Entry 2XTY (X-ray diffraction, 1.80 A resolution); this record covers chains A and B.

Chain A (and B):
Molecule: QNRB1
Organism: Klebsiella pneumoniae
Notes: fragment: topisomerase poison resistance factor, residues 13-226; chain B of this document is another copy of the same molecule, construct and numbering; everything in this record applies to it too
UniProtKB: Q2I1Y8 (Q2I1Y8_KLEPN); residues 1-214 here correspond to UniProt positions 13-226 (UniProt number = residue number + 12)
Chain sequence (217 residues; each row starts with the number of its first residue; numbers below 1 keep their minus sign (Gly-2 is residue -2)):
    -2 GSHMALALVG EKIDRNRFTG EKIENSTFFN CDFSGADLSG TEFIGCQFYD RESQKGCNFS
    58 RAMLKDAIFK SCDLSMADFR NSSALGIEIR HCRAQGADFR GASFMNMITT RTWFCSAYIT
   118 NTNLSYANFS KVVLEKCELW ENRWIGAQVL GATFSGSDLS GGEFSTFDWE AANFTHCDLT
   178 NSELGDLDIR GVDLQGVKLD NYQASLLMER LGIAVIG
Disordered / not traced: 103-110, 214 (chain B: 102-111)
Sequence notes: expression tag (-2 to 0); engineered mutation Glu167 (Arg179 in Q2I1Y8)
What the authors report for this chain:
  - conformationally variable residues (order/disorder transition): Asn103 to Trp110
  - mutagenesis - K52E, R167E: increased stability

Interface between chain A and chain B:
Residue-residue contacts (41):
  Ile186(A) - Ile186(B)  hydrophobic
  Ile186(A) - Leu208(B)  hydrophobic
  Leu191(A) - Gly209(B)
  Leu191(A) - Ile210(B)
  Gln192(A) - Leu208(B)
  Gln192(A) - Gly209(B)
  Gly193(A) - Gly209(B)  hydrogen bond (backbone-backbone)
  Val194(A) - Gly209(B)
  Val194(A) - Ile210(B)
  Val194(A) - Ala211(B)  hydrogen bond (backbone-backbone)
  Lys195(A) - Ala211(B)
  Leu196(A) - Ile210(B)  hydrophobic
  Leu196(A) - Ala211(B)  hydrogen bond (backbone-backbone)
  Leu196(A) - Val212(B)
  Leu196(A) - Ile213(B)  hydrogen bond (backbone-backbone)
  Asp197(A) - Val212(B)
  Asp197(A) - Ile213(B)
  Asp197(A) - Gly214(B)
  Asn198(A) - Val212(B)
  Asn198(A) - Gly214(B)  hydrogen bond (side chain-backbone)
  Ala201(A) - Met205(B)
  Met205(A) - Leu196(B)  hydrophobic
  Met205(A) - Met205(B)  hydrophobic
  Leu208(A) - Ile186(B)  hydrophobic
  Gly209(A) - Leu191(B)
  Gly209(A) - Gln192(B)
  Gly209(A) - Gly193(B)  hydrogen bond (backbone-backbone)
  Gly209(A) - Val194(B)
  Ile210(A) - Leu191(B)
  Ile210(A) - Val194(B)
  Ile210(A) - Leu196(B)  hydrophobic
  Ala211(A) - Val194(B)  hydrogen bond (backbone-backbone)
  Ala211(A) - Lys195(B)
  Ala211(A) - Leu196(B)  hydrogen bond (backbone-backbone)
  Val212(A) - Leu196(B)
  Val212(A) - Asp197(B)
  Val212(A) - Asn198(B)
  Ile213(A) - Lys195(B)
  Ile213(A) - Leu196(B)  hydrogen bond (backbone-backbone)
  Ile213(A) - Asp197(B)
  Ile213(A) - Asn198(B)
Interface residues without a listed pair, chain A (20 interface residues in all): Thr177, Tyr199, Leu204
Interface residues without a listed pair, chain B (20 interface residues in all): Thr177, Ala201, Leu204

Overview:
The chain A/chain B interface involves 20 residues from each chain; the contacts include 9 hydrogen bonds.
Among the polar pairs are Asn198(A)-Gly214(B), Gly193(A)-Gly209(B) and Val194(A)-Ala211(B). The paper reports
that K52E and R167E of chain A increase stability; conformational variability at Asn103(A).
Chain A and chain B are both QNRB1 (Klebsiella pneumoniae); the structure, Structure of QnrB1 (R167E-Trypsin
Treated), a plasmid-mediated fluoroquinolone resistance protein, was determined by X-ray diffraction (same
publication as 2XTW and 2XTX).
